PDB entry 6RNY | electron microscopy, 3.90 A resolution | chains C and J of the 18 polymer chains in the assembly

Chain C:
Molecule: Histone H2A type 1
Organism: Homo sapiens
UniProt: P0C0S8 (H2A1_HUMAN); residues 0-129 here correspond to UniProt positions 1-130 (UniProt number = residue number + 1)
Chain sequence (130 residues; numbered 0 to 129; the number before each row is that of its first residue; numbering starts at 0):
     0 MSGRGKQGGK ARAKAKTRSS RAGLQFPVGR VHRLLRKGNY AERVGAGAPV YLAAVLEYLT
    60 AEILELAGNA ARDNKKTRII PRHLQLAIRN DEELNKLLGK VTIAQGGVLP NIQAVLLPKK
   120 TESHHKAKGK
Unresolved in the structure: 0-8, 119-129
Curated features (UniProtKB/Swiss-Prot):
  - modified residue: Ser1 (N-acetylserine), Arg3 (Citrulline), Lys5 (N6-(2-hydroxyisobutyryl)lysine), Lys9 (N6-(2-hydroxyisobutyryl)lysine), Lys13 (N6-(beta-hydroxybutyryl)lysine), Lys36 (N6-(2-hydroxyisobutyryl)lysine), Lys74 (N6-(2-hydroxyisobutyryl)lysine), Lys75 (N6-(2-hydroxyisobutyryl)lysine), Lys95 (N6-(2-hydroxyisobutyryl)lysine), Lys99 (N6-glutaryllysine), Gln104 (N5-methylglutamine), Lys118 (N6-(2-hydroxyisobutyryl)lysine), Lys119 (N6-crotonyllysine), Thr120 (Phosphothreonine), Lys125 (N6-crotonyllysine)
  - cross-link (Glycyl lysine isopeptide (Lys-Gly)): Lys13 (interchain with G-Cter in ubiquitin), Lys15 (interchain with G-Cter in ubiquitin), Lys119 (interchain with G-Cter in ubiquitin)

Chain J:
Molecule: 53-nt DNA strand
Sequence (53 nucleotides; each row starts with the number of its first residue):
    21 GCGAAATTCC ATGACAGTAG TTAGTTGGTT TTCACCACAG GGAGAACCTG GAC
Ion coordination: Mg2+: DG37 (shared with 2 residues of chain K; 1 residue of chain U)

How chain C and chain J interact:
Residue-residue contacts (14):
  Arg11(C) - DT46(J)  hydrogen bond to the base
  Arg11(C) - DG47(J)  sugar contact
  Lys13(C) - DG48(J)  phosphate contact
  Ala14(C) - DG48(J)  sugar contact
  Thr16(C) - DT49(J)  sugar contact
  Arg29(C) - DT50(J)  hydrogen bond to the phosphate
  Arg29(C) - DT51(J)  salt bridge to the phosphate
  Arg42(C) - DT41(J)  salt bridge to the phosphate
  Lys74(C) - DG60(J)  phosphate contact
  Lys75(C) - DG60(J)  hydrogen bond to the phosphate
  Lys75(C) - DG61(J)  salt bridge to the phosphate
  Thr76(C) - DA59(J)  sugar contact
  Thr76(C) - DG60(J)  hydrogen bond to the phosphate
  Arg77(C) - DG60(J)  hydrogen bond to the phosphate
Also at the interface, not in a pair above, chain C (11 interface residues in all): Ala45
Also at the interface, not in a pair above, chain J (11 interface residues in all): DG40

In short:
Chain C and chain J each contribute 11 residues to their interface, with 5 hydrogen bonds and 3 salt bridges.
Polar contacts include Arg11(C)-DT46(J), Arg29(C)-DT50(J) and Lys75(C)-DG60(J).
Chain C is Histone H2A type 1 (Homo sapiens) and chain J is a 53-nt DNA strand; the structure, PFV intasome -
nucleosome strand transfer complex, was determined by electron microscopy, deposited together with 6R0C.
